Entry 8ENV (electron microscopy, 3.42 A resolution); this record covers chains B and c of the 36 polymer chains in the assembly.

# Chain B
Name: Sheath protein gp31
Source organism: Pseudomonas phage vB_PaeM_E217
UniProtKB: A0A2K8IA62 (A0A2K8IA62_9CAUD); numbering as in UniProt (aligned over 1-504)
Amino-acid sequence (504 residues; row label = number of the first residue in the row):
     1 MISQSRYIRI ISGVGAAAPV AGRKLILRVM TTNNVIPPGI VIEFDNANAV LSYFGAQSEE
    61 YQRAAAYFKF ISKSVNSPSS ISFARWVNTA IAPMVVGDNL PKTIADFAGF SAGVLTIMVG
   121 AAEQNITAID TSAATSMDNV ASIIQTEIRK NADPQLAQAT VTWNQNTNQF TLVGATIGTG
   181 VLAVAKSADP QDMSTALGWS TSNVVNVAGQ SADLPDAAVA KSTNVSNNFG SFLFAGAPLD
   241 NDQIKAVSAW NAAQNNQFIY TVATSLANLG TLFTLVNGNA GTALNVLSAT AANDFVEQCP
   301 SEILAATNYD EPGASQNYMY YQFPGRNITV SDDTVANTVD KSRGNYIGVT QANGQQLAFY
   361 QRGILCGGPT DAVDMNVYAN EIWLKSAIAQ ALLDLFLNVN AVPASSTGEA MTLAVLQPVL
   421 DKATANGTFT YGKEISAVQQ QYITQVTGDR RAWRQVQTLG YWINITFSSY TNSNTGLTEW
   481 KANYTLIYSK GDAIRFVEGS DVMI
Construct notes: conflict Ala-17 (Gly in A0A2K8IA62)

# Chain c
Name: Ripcord gp36
Source organism: Pseudomonas phage vB_PaeM_E217
UniProtKB: A0A5C1KAX6 (A0A5C1KAX6_9CAUD); residue numbers follow UniProt; this construct covers 1-152
Amino-acid sequence (152 residues; row label = number of the first residue in the row):
     1 MINVSGFGTG IVIVSASSFP MGFSLSKFAD DESPISSKEL EPFGYEMLYD GGLFAFDKAA
    61 PLEVSVSVIA GSEDDINLRI LLNSKKGSFR FLPGIIPDMT TLVATLPDGG RTVLSNGTIL
   121 KGPAIDTIQN TGRRKGNTYT FVFGSYLGAQ TA

# Chain B / chain c interface
Pairs across the interface - 14 pairs, chain B then chain c:
  Leu-395(B) with Met-21(c), hydrophobic
  Val-399(B) with Met-21(c), hydrophobic
  Ser-406(B) with Arg-111(c)
  Glu-409(B) with Arg-111(c), salt bridge
  Ala-410(B) with Arg-111(c)
  Met-411(B) with Met-21(c), hydrophobic
  Leu-413(B) with Val-113(c), hydrophobic
  Ala-414(B) with Val-103(c), hydrophobic
  Gln-417(B) with Leu-147(c)
  Gln-455(B) with Gly-148(c), hydrogen bond (side chain-backbone); Ala-149(c)
  Leu-459(B) with Gly-148(c)
  Tyr-461(B) with Leu-147(c)
  Trp-462(B) with Thr-151(c)
Also at the interface, not in a pair above, chain B (17 interface residues in all): Val-415, Asp-421, Ile-463, Ile-465
Also at the interface, not in a pair above, chain c (12 interface residues in all): Val-14, Thr-101, Thr-105, Ser-115

# Overview
Chain B and chain c form an interface of 17 and 12 residues respectively; the contacts include 1 hydrogen bond
and 1 salt bridge. Polar pairs include Glu-409(B)/Arg-111(c) and Gln-455(B)/Gly-148(c).
Chain B is Sheath protein gp31 and chain c is Ripcord gp36, both from Pseudomonas phage vB_PaeM_E217; the
structure, In situ cryo-EM structure of Pseudomonas phage E217 tail baseplate in C6 map, was determined by
electron microscopy together with 8FRS, 8FUV, 8FVG and 8FVH from the same study.
